Entry 8BH3 (electron microscopy, 4.55 A resolution (low resolution: residue-level contacts below are approximate; hydrogen-bond / salt-bridge calls are withheld)); this record covers chains C and d of the 18 polymer chains in the assembly.

# Chain C
Name: X-ray repair cross-complementing protein 5
From: Homo sapiens
Notes: EC 3.6.4.-
UniProt: P13010 (XRCC5_HUMAN); residues 1-732 here = UniProt positions 1-732
Sequence (732 residues; row label = number of the first residue in the row):
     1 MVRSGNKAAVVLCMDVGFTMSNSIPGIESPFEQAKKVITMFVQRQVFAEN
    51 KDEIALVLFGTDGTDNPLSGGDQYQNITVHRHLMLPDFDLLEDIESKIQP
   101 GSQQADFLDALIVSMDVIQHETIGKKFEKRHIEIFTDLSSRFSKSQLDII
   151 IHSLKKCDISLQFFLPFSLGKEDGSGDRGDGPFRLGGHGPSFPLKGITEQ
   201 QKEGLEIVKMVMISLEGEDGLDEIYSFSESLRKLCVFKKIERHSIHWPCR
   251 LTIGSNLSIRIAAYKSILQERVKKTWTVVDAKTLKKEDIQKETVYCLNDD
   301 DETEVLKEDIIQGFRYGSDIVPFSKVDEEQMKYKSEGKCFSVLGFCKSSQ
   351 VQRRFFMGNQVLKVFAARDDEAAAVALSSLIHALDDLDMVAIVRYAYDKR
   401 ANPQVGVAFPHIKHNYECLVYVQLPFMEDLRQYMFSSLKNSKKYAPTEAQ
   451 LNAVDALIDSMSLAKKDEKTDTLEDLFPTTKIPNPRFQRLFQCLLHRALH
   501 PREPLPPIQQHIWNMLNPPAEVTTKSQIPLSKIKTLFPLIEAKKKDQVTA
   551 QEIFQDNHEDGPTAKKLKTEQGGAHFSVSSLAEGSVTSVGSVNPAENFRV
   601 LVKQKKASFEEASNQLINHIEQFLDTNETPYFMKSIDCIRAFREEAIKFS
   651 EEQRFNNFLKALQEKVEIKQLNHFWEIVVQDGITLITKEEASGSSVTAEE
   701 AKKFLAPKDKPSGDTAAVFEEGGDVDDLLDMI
Not modelled in the structure: 1-5, 171-180, 545-592, 707
Swiss-Prot annotation at these positions:
  - region: Leu138 to Leu165 (Leucine-zipper)
  - motif: Glu720 to Leu728 (EEXXXDL motif)
  - modified residue: Lys144 (N6-acetyllysine), Ser255 (Phosphoserine), Ser258 (Phosphoserine), Lys265 (N6-acetyllysine), Ser318 (Phosphoserine), Lys332 (N6-acetyllysine), Thr535 (Phosphothreonine), Ser577 (Phosphoserine), Ser579 (Phosphoserine), Ser580 (Phosphoserine), Lys660 (N6-acetyllysine), Lys665 (N6-acetyllysine), Thr715 (Phosphothreonine)
  - cross-link (Glycyl lysine isopeptide (Lys-Gly)): Lys195 (interchain with G-Cter in SUMO2), Lys532 (interchain with G-Cter in SUMO2), Lys534 (interchain with G-Cter in SUMO2), Lys566 (interchain with G-Cter in SUMO2), Lys568 (interchain with G-Cter in SUMO2), Lys669 (interchain with G-Cter in SUMO2), Lys688 (interchain with G-Cter in SUMO2)
  - mutagenesis: Glu720 to Glu721 (Abolishes interaction with PRKDC and its recruitment to sites of DNA damage), Asp726 to Asp727 (Abolishes interaction with PRKDC and its recruitment to sites of DNA damage)

# Chain d
Molecule: 26-nt DNA strand
Sequence (26 nucleotides; each row starts with the number of its first residue):
    14 TAATAATAGTTTTTAGTTTATTGGGC

# Interface between chain C and chain d
Pairs across the interface (7; chain C residue first):
  Arg271(C) - DG29(d)
  Arg271(C) - DT30(d)
  Thr275(C) - DT30(d)
  Lys399(C) - DT35(d)
  Arg400(C) - DA33(d)
  Arg400(C) - DT34(d)
  Arg431(C) - DT26(d)
Interface residues without a listed pair, chain C (7 interface residues in all): Trp276, Asp398
Interface residues without a listed pair, chain d (7 interface residues in all): DA28

# In short
The chain C/chain d interface involves 7 residues from each chain. From UniProt: 4 mutagenesis sites on chain
C.
Chain C is X-ray repair cross-complementing protein 5 (Homo sapiens) and chain d is a 26-nt DNA strand; the
structure, DNA-PK Ku80 mediated dimer bound to PAXX, was determined by electron microscopy together with 8ASC,
7ZYG, 8BHV, 8BHY and 7ZWA from the same study.
